8PUL - chains A and C of the 4 polymer chains in the assembly; structure by X-ray diffraction, 1.93 A resolution.

# Chain A (and C)
Protein: ChiLob 7/4 H2 heavy chain K223C/C224S
From: Homo sapiens
Notes: chain C of this document is another copy of the same molecule, construct and numbering; everything in this record applies to it too
Chain sequence (231 residues; numbered 1 to 231; the number before each row is that of its first residue):
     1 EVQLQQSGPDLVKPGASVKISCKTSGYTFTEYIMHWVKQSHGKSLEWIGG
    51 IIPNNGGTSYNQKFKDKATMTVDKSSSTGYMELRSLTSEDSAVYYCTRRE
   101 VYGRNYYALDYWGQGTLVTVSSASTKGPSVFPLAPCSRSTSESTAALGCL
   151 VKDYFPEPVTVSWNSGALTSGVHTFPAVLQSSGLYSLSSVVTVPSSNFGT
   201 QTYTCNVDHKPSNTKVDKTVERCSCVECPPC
Not modelled in the structure: 229-231 (chain C: 100-107, 139-141, 197, 226-231)
Disulfide bonds: C22-C96, C149-C205

# Chain A / chain C interface
Residue-residue contacts (9; chain A residue first):
  C136(A) with C225(C), disulfide
  C223(A) with C223(C), disulfide
  C225(A) with C136(C), disulfide
  V226(A) with C136(C); S137(C)
  E227(A) with P135(C); C136(C); S137(C), hydrogen bond (backbone-side chain)
  C228(A) with S137(C)
Also at the interface, not in a pair above, chain A (8 interface residues in all): P132, P135
Also at the interface, not in a pair above, chain C (7 interface residues in all): E221, S224
Cross-chain cystine bridges: C136(A)-C225(C), C223(A)-C223(C), C225(A)-C136(C)

# Summary
The interface between chain A and chain C involves 8 residues on one side and 7 on the other; the contacts
include 3 disulfide bonds and 1 hydrogen bond. The hydrogen-bonded pair is E227(A)-S137(C).
Chain A and chain C are both ChiLob 7/4 H2 heavy chain K223C/C224S (Homo sapiens); the structure, ChiLob 7/4
H2 HC-K223C/C224S Kappa LC-C214S F(ab')2, was determined by X-ray diffraction (same publication as 8PUK).
